5D9Q - chains G and H of the 15 polymer chains in the assembly; structure by X-ray diffraction, 4.40 A resolution (low resolution: residue-level contacts below are approximate; hydrogen-bond / salt-bridge calls are withheld).

# Chain G
Molecule: Envelope glycoprotein gp120
Source organism: Human immunodeficiency virus 1
UniProtKB: Q2N0S6 (Q2N0S6_9HIV1); the construct lacks a stretch of the UniProt sequence and is renumbered around it, so the offset changes along the chain: 31-141 = UniProt 30-140; 150-185 = UniProt 141-176; 189-309 = UniProt 188-308; 312-321 = UniProt 309-318; 2 more segments
Amino-acid sequence (472 residues; row label = number of the first residue in the row; note: 14 numbers in that range are skipped by the numbering (no residue carries them; nothing is unmodelled there); a row labelled like 185A-185K holds insertion residues (185A, then the next letters in order)):
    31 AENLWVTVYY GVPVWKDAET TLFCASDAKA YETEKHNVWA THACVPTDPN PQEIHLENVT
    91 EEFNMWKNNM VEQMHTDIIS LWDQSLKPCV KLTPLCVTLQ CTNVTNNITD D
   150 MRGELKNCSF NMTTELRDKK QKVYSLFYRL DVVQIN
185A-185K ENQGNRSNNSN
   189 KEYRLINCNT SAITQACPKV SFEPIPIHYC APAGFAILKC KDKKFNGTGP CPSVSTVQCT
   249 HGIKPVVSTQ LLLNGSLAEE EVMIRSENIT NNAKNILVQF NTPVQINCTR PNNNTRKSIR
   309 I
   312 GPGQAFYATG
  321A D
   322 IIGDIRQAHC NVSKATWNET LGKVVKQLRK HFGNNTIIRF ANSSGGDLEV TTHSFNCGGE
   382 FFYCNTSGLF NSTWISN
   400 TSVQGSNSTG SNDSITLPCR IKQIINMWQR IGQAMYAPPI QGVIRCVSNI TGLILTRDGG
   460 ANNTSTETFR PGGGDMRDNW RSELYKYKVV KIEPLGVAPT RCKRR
Unresolved in the structure: 31, 185A-185K, 400-410, 504
Disulfides: Cys-54/Cys-74, Cys-119/Cys-205, Cys-126/Cys-196, Cys-131/Cys-157, Cys-218/Cys-247, Cys-228/Cys-239, Cys-296/Cys-331, Cys-378/Cys-445, Cys-385/Cys-418
Glycans and other covalent adducts: N-acetylglucosamine (NAG) linked to Asn-88, Asn-133, Asn-156, Asn-160, Asn-234, Asn-262, Asn-276, Asn-295, Asn-301, Asn-339, Asn-363, Asn-386, Asn-392, Asn-448, Asn-462; glycan linked to Asn-137, Asn-197, Asn-332
Construct notes: conflict Asn-332 (Thr330 in Q2N0S6), Ala-460 (Ser457 in Q2N0S6), Asn-461 (Thr458 in Q2N0S6), Thr-463 (Ser460 in Q2N0S6), Ser-464 (Thr461 in Q2N0S6), Cys-501 (Ala498 in Q2N0S6)
What the authors report for this chain:
  - post-translational modification sites: Asn-197, Asn-234, Asn-262, Asn-276, Asn-462

# Chain H
Molecule: PGT122 heavy chain, IgG H chain
Source organism: Homo sapiens
UniProtKB: S6B291 (S6B291_HUMAN); residues 107-214 here correspond to UniProt positions 132-239 (UniProt number = residue number + 25)
Amino-acid sequence (235 residues; row label = number of the first residue in the row; a row labelled like 82A-82C holds insertion residues (82A, then the next letters in order)):
     1 QVHLQESGPG LVKPSETLSL TCQVSGTLVR DNYWSWIRQP LGKQPEWIGY VHDSGDTNYN
    61 PSLKSRVHLS LDKSKNLVSL RL
82A-82C TGV
    83 TAADSAIYYC ATTKHGRR
100A-100R IYGVVAFKEWFTYFYMDV
   101 WGKGTSVTVS SASTKGPSVF PLAPSSKSTS GGTAALGCLV KDYFPEPVTV SWNSGALTSG
   161 VHTFPAVLQS SGLYSLSSVV TVPSSSLGTQ TYICNVNHKP SNTKVDKRVE PKSC
Unresolved in the structure: 127-131, 212-214
Disulfides: Cys-22/Cys-92, Cys-138/Cys-194

# Interface between chain G and chain H
Residue-residue contacts (8):
  Asp-325(G) with Tyr-100B(H)
  Arg-327(G) with Gly-100C(H); Val-100D(H); Glu-100I(H)
  Gln-328(G) with Phe-100G(H); Glu-100I(H)
  His-330(G) with Phe-100G(H)
  Thr-415(G) with Phe-100G(H)
Also at the interface, not in a pair above, chain G (7 interface residues in all): Ile-326, Pro-417

# In short
Chain G and chain H form an interface of 7 and 5 residues respectively. Covalently linked N-acetylglucosamine:
at Asn-88(G), Asn-133(G), Asn-156(G), Asn-160(G), Asn-234(G) and Asn-262(G) and 9 more. From the paper:
modification sites Asn-197(G), Asn-234(G) and Asn-262(G) among others.
Here chain G is Envelope glycoprotein gp120 (Human immunodeficiency virus 1) and chain H is PGT122 heavy
chain, IgG H chain (Homo sapiens). Entry 5D9Q (Crystal Structure of the BG505 SOSIP gp140 HIV-1 Env trimer in
Complex with the Broadly Neutralizing ...) was determined by X-ray diffraction together with 5KZC from the
same study.
